Entry 1ZYK (X-ray diffraction, 2.40 A resolution); this record covers chains A and D.

== Chain A (and D) ==
Name: Anthranilate phosphoribosyltransferase
Organism: Sulfolobus solfataricus
Notes: EC 2.4.2.18; chain D of this document is another copy of the same molecule, construct and numbering; everything in this record applies to it too
UniProt: P50384 (TRPD_SULSO); residues 1-345 here = UniProt positions 1-345
Amino-acid sequence (345 residues; row label = number of the first residue in the row):
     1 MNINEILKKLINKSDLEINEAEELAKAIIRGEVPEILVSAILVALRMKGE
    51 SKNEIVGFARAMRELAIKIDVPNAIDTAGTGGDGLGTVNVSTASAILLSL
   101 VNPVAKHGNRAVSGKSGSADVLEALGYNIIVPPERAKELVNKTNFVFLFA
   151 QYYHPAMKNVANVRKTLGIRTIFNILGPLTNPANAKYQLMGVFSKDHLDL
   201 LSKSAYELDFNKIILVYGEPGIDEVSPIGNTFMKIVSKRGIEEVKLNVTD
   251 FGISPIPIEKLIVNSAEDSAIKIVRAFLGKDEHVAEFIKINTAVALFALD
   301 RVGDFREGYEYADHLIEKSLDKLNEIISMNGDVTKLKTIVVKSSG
Unresolved in the structure: 345
Swiss-Prot annotation at these positions:
  - binding site (5-phospho-alpha-D-ribose 1-diphosphate): T77 to G79, G82, D83, T87, N89 to T92, K106 to G114, S118
  - binding site (anthranilate): G79, N109, R164
  - binding site (Mg(2+)): S91, D223, E224
  - mutagenesis: K106 (K106Q: Affinity for phosphoribosylpyrophosphate is similar to that of the wild-type enzyme and catalytic efficiency dedreases only 10-fold), H107 (H107A: Limited effect on either affinity for anthranilate and catalytic efficiency. 300-fold decrease of the affinity for anthranilate, whereas catalytic efficiency remains nearly unchanged ...), H154 (H154A: Limited effect on either affinity for anthranilate and catalytic efficiency), R164 (R164A: Strong decrease of the affinity for anthranilate, although only a moderate 7-fold decrease in catalytic efficiency), P178 (P178A: 300-fold decrease of the affinity for anthranilate, whereas catalytic efficiency remains nearly unchanged; when associated with A-107), D223 (D223N: Affinity for phosphoribosylpyrophosphate is similar to that of the wild-type enzyme and catalytic efficiency is unchanged), E224 (E224Q: Affinity for phosphoribosylpyrophosphate is similar to that of the wild-type enzyme and catalytic efficiency is unchanged)
Bound ions: Mg2+: E224 (together with 1-O-pyrophosphono-5-O-phosphono-ribose)
Residues lining bound ligands:
  - 2-aminobenzoic acid (BE2), molecule 1: M62, N109, A150, Q151, H154, M157, R164, F173, G177, T180
  - 2-aminobenzoic acid (BE2), molecule 2: A78, G79, T80, H107, G108, N109, A150, G177, P178
  - 1-O-pyrophosphono-5-O-phosphono-ribose: T77, A78, G79, T80, G81, D83, T87, V88, N89, V90, S91, T92, K106, H107, G108, S118, G191, D223, E224
What the authors report for this chain:
  - binding site for 2-aminobenzoic acid: A78, G79, H107, G108, N109, A150, H154, M157, R164, G177, P178
  - conformationally variable residues (order/disorder transition): G79 to D83
  - Mg2+ coordination: E224
  - mutagenesis - H107A, H107A/P178A (300-fold), H154A/R164A, R164A (7000-fold): decreased binding to 2-aminobenzoic acid
  - mutagenesis - R164A: decreased catalytic activity
  - mutagenesis - H107A, H107A/P178A: unchanged catalytic activity

== Chain A / chain D interface ==
Residue-residue contacts (38; chain A residue first):
  N4(A) - G168(D)  hydrogen bond (side chain-backbone)
  L7(A) - L167(D)
  L7(A) - I169(D)  hydrophobic
  K8(A) - G168(D)
  K8(A) - I169(D)
  L10(A) - M47(D)
  I11(A) - V43(D)  hydrophobic
  I11(A) - R46(D)
  I11(A) - M47(D)  hydrophobic
  K13(A) - K13(D)
  K13(A) - M47(D)  hydrogen bond (side chain-backbone)
  E35(A) - I36(D)
  I36(A) - E35(D)
  I36(A) - S39(D)  hydrogen bond (backbone-side chain)
  I36(A) - N162(D)
  I36(A) - V163(D)  hydrophobic
  I36(A) - T166(D)
  L37(A) - T166(D)
  L37(A) - L167(D)  hydrophobic
  S39(A) - I36(D)  hydrogen bond (side chain-backbone)
  S39(A) - A40(D)
  A40(A) - S39(D)
  A40(A) - V43(D)  hydrophobic
  A40(A) - L167(D)  hydrophobic
  V43(A) - I11(D)  hydrophobic
  V43(A) - A40(D)  hydrophobic
  A44(A) - M47(D)  hydrophobic
  R46(A) - I11(D)
  M47(A) - L10(D)
  M47(A) - I11(D)
  M47(A) - K13(D)
  M47(A) - A44(D)  hydrophobic
  K48(A) - M47(D)
  N162(A) - I36(D)
  T166(A) - I36(D)
  T166(A) - L37(D)
  L167(A) - A40(D)  hydrophobic
  I169(A) - I11(D)  hydrophobic
Other interface residues (no listed pair), chain A (22 interface residues in all): P34, V163
Other interface residues (no listed pair), chain D (22 interface residues in all): N4, L7, K8, K48

== Summary ==
The chain A/chain D interface involves 22 residues from each chain; the contacts include 4 hydrogen bonds.
Among the polar pairs are N4(A)-G168(D), K13(A)-M47(D) and I36(A)-S39(D). From the paper: a binding site for
2-aminobenzoic acid at A78(A), G79(A) and H107(A) among others; H107A, H107A/P178A and H154A/R164A of chain A,
among others, reduce binding to 2-aminobenzoic acid.
Chain A and chain D are both Anthranilate phosphoribosyltransferase (Sulfolobus solfataricus); the structure,
Anthranilate Phosphoribosyltransferase in complex with PRPP, anthranilate and magnesium, was determined by
X-ray diffraction (same publication as 1ZXY and 2GVQ).
